Entry 3W97 (X-ray diffraction, 3.20 A resolution); this record covers chains D and I of the 10 polymer chains in the assembly.

== Chain D ==
Molecule: Histone H2B type 1-J
From: Homo sapiens
UniProt: P06899 (H2B1J_HUMAN); residues 25-125 here correspond to UniProt positions 26-126 (UniProt number = residue number + 1)
Amino-acid sequence (105 residues; each row starts with the number of its first residue):
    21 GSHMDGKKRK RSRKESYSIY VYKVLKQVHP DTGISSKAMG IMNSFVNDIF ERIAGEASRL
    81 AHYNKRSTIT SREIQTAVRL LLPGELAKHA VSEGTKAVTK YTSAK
Unresolved in the structure: 21-31, 125
Construct notes: expression tag (21-24)
Curated features (UniProtKB/Swiss-Prot):
  - modified residue: Lys-34 (N6-(2-hydroxyisobutyryl)lysine), Glu-35 (PolyADP-ribosyl glutamic acid), Ser-36 (Phosphoserine), Lys-43 (N6-(2-hydroxyisobutyryl)lysine), Lys-46 (N6-(2-hydroxyisobutyryl)lysine), Lys-57 (N6,N6-dimethyllysine), Arg-79 (Dimethylated arginine), Lys-85 (N6,N6,N6-trimethyllysine), Arg-86 (Omega-N-methylarginine), Arg-92 (Omega-N-methylarginine), Lys-108 (N6-(2-hydroxyisobutyryl)lysine), Thr-115 (Phosphothreonine), Lys-116 (N6-(2-hydroxyisobutyryl)lysine), Lys-120 (N6-(2-hydroxyisobutyryl)lysine)
  - glycosylation: Ser-112 (O-linked (GlcNAc) serine)
  - cross-link (Glycyl lysine isopeptide (Lys-Gly)): Lys-34 (interchain with G-Cter in ubiquitin), Lys-120 (interchain with G-Cter in ubiquitin)
Reported in the primary citation:
  - conformationally variable residues (order/disorder transition): Lys-30, Arg-31, Ser-32, Arg-33

== Chain I ==
Molecule: 146-nt DNA strand
Sequence (146 nucleotides; numbered 1 to 146; the number before each row is that of its first residue):
     1 ATCAATATCC ACCTGCAGAT TCTACCAAAA GTGTATTTGG AAACTGCTCC ATCAAAAGGC
    61 ATGTTCAGCT GAATTCAGCT GAACATGCCT TTTGATGGAG CAGTTTCCAA ATACACTTTT
   121 GGTAGAATCT GCAGGTGGAT ATTGAT

== Interface between chain D and chain I ==
Pairs across the interface - 14 pairs, chain D then chain I:
  Ser-32(D) / DG103(I)  hydrogen bond to the phosphate
  Arg-33(D) / DA27(I)  sugar contact
  Tyr-42(D) / DT20(I)  phosphate contact
  Tyr-42(D) / DT21(I)  phosphate contact
  Gly-53(D) / DT20(I)  phosphate contact
  Ile-54(D) / DT20(I)  phosphate contact
  Ser-55(D) / DA19(I)  phosphate contact
  Ser-56(D) / DA19(I)  hydrogen bond to the phosphate
  Arg-86(D) / DG39(I)  phosphate contact
  Arg-86(D) / DG40(I)  salt bridge to the phosphate
  Ser-87(D) / DT38(I)  hydrogen bond to the phosphate
  Ser-87(D) / DG39(I)  hydrogen bond to the phosphate
  Thr-88(D) / DT38(I)  phosphate contact
  Thr-88(D) / DG39(I)  hydrogen bond to the phosphate
Other interface residues (no listed pair), chain I (10 interface residues in all): DA28, DA102

== Overview ==
The chain D/chain I interface involves 10 residues from each chain, with 5 hydrogen bonds and 1 salt bridge.
Among the polar pairs are Ser-32(D)/DG103(I), Ser-56(D)/DA19(I) and Ser-87(D)/DT38(I). The paper reports
conformational variability at Lys-30(D), Arg-31(D) and Ser-32(D) among others.
Chain D is Histone H2B type 1-J (Homo sapiens) and chain I is a 146-nt DNA strand; the structure, Crystal
Structure of Human Nucleosome Core Particle lacking H2B N-terminal region, was determined by X-ray diffraction
together with 3W98 and 3W99 from the same study.
